Entry 8HAI (electron microscopy, 4.70 A resolution (low resolution: residue-level contacts below are approximate; hydrogen-bond / salt-bridge calls are withheld)); this record covers chains D and J of the 11 polymer chains in the assembly.

== Chain D ==
Protein: Histone H2B type 1-J
From: Homo sapiens
UniProtKB: P06899 (H2B1J_HUMAN); residues 1-125 here correspond to UniProt positions 2-126 (UniProt number = residue number + 1)
Amino-acid sequence (125 residues; row label = number of the first residue in the row):
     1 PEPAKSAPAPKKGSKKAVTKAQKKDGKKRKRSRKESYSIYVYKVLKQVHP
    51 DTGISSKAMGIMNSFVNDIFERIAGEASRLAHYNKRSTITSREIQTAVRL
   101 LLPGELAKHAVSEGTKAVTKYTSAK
Disordered / not traced: 1-30, 125

== Chain J ==
Molecule: 180-nt DNA strand
From: Homo sapiens
Sequence (180 nucleotides; each row starts with the number of its first residue):
     1 ATCCGTCCGTTACCGCCATCAATATCCACCTGCAGATTCTACCAAAAGTG
    51 TATTTGGAAACTGCTCCATCAAAAGGCATGTTCAGCTGAATTCAGCTGAA
   101 CATGCCTTTTGATGGAGCAGTTTCCAAATACACTTTTGGTAGAATCTGCA
   151 GGTGGATATTGATGGCGGTAACGGACGGAT
Disordered / not traced: 1-16, 164-180

== Interface between chain D and chain J ==
Pairs across the interface - 9 pairs, chain D then chain J:
  Arg33(D) with DG138(J); DG139(J); DT140(J)
  Lys34(D) with DT140(J)
  Ser36(D) with DG139(J)
  Ser38(D) with DG139(J)
  Ile39(D) with DG138(J); DG139(J)
  Tyr40(D) with DG138(J)
Interface residues without a listed pair, chain D (10 interface residues in all): Arg31, Ser32, Glu35, Thr88
Interface residues without a listed pair, chain J (5 interface residues in all): DT65, DA128

== Overview ==
Chain D and chain J form an interface of 10 and 5 residues respectively.
Chain D is Histone H2B type 1-J and chain J is a 180-nt DNA strand, both from Homo sapiens; the structure,
Cryo-EM structure of the p300 catalytic core bound to the H4K12acK16ac nucleosome, class 1 (4.7 angstrom ...,
was determined by electron microscopy (same publication as 8HAG, 8HAH, 8HAJ, 8HAK, 8HAL, 8HAM and 8HAN).
